PDB entry 7FF9 | X-ray diffraction, 2.40 A resolution | chains A and B

[Chain A (and B)]
Protein: cAMP-activated global transcriptional regulator Vfr
Source organism: Pseudomonas aeruginosa PAO1
Notes: chain B of this document is another copy of the same molecule, construct and numbering; everything in this record applies to it too
UniProtKB: P55222 (VFR_PSEAE); residue numbers follow UniProt; this construct covers 5-214
Sequence (210 residues; row label = number of the first residue in the row):
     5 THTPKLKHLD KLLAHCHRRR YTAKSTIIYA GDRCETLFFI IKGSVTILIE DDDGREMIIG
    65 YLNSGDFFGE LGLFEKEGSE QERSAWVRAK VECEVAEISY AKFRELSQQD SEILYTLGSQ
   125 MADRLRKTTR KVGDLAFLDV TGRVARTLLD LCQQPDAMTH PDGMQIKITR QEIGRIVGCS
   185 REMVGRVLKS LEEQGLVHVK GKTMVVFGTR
Disordered / not traced: 5-12, 80-82, 213-214 (chain B: 5-12, 81-83, 204-205, 213-214)
Bound ions: gold ion site 1 near Cys20 (its only coordinating residue here); gold ion site 2 near Cys38 (its only coordinating residue here); gold ion site 3 near Cys156 (its only coordinating residue here); gold ion site 4 near Cys183 (its only coordinating residue here)
Small-molecule neighbours: adenosine-3',5'-cyclic-monophosphate (CMP): Ile32, Ile51, Ile63, Phe72, Gly73, Glu74, Leu75, Gly76, Arg87, Ser88, Ala89, Val91, Tyr104, Arg128, Thr132
Swiss-Prot annotation at these positions:
  - DNA-binding region: Arg174 to Lys193 (H-T-H motif)
  - binding site (3',5'-cyclic AMP): Arg59, Glu60, Gly73 to Leu75, Arg87, Ser88, Thr132, Thr133, Arg179, Arg185
From the paper describing this entry:
  - gold ion coordination: Cys20, Cys38
  - conformationally variable residues (side-chain flip): Cys38

[How chain A and chain B interact]
Residue-residue contacts - 70 pairs, chain A then chain B:
  Ile53(A) with Thr133(B); Gly137(B)
  Asp55(A) with Gly137(B); Phe141(B)
  Asp56(A) with Gly137(B)
  Arg59(A) with Phe141(B)
  Met61(A) with Val136(B), hydrophobic; Gly137(B); Ala140(B), hydrophobic; Phe141(B), hydrophobic
  Ile63(A) with Thr133(B); Val136(B), hydrophobic
  Leu75(A) with Ala126(B); Leu129(B), hydrophobic; Arg130(B)
  Phe78(A) with Tyr119(B), hydrophobic; Gly122(B); Ser123(B)
  Glu79(A) with Ser123(B)
  Gln85(A) with Arg130(B), hydrogen bond
  Ser88(A) with Arg130(B)
  Arg108(A) with Tyr119(B)
  Ser111(A) with Tyr119(B), hydrogen bond
  Gln112(A) with Ser115(B), hydrogen bond; Glu116(B), hydrogen bond; Tyr119(B), hydrogen bond
  Ser115(A) with Gln112(B), hydrogen bond
  Leu118(A) with Tyr119(B), hydrophobic
  Tyr119(A) with Phe78(B); Arg108(B); Ser111(B), hydrogen bond; Gln112(B), hydrogen bond; Leu118(B)
  Gly122(A) with Phe78(B); Met125(B)
  Ser123(A) with Phe78(B)
  Ala126(A) with Leu75(B); Met125(B)
  Arg128(A) with Leu129(B)
  Leu129(A) with Leu75(B), hydrophobic; Arg128(B); Leu129(B); Thr132(B)
  Arg130(A) with Leu75(B); Gln85(B), hydrogen bond; Ser88(B)
  Thr132(A) with Leu129(B); Thr132(B); Thr133(B); Val136(B)
  Thr133(A) with Thr132(B)
  Lys135(A) with Val136(B)
  Val136(A) with Met61(B), hydrophobic; Ile63(B), hydrophobic; Val136(B), hydrophobic; Leu139(B), hydrophobic
  Gly137(A) with Ile53(B)
  Leu139(A) with Val136(B), hydrophobic; Arg147(B), hydrogen bond (backbone-side chain)
  Ala140(A) with Arg59(B); Met61(B), hydrophobic; Arg147(B)
  Phe141(A) with Ile53(B), hydrophobic; Asp55(B); Arg59(B); Met61(B), hydrophobic; Gly182(B)
  Arg147(A) with Arg147(B)
  Gly182(A) with Phe141(B)
  Cys183(A) with Phe141(B)
Other interface residues (no listed pair), chain A (37 interface residues in all): Glu60, Met125, Gly178
Other interface residues (no listed pair), chain B (37 interface residues in all): Glu54, Glu74, Lys135, Leu142, Val181

[Summary]
Chain A and chain B each contribute 37 residues to their interface; the contacts include 10 hydrogen bonds.
Polar pairs include Gln85(A)-Arg130(B), Ser111(A)-Tyr119(B) and Gln112(A)-Ser115(B). Chain A binds
adenosine-3',5'-cyclic-monophosphate. UniProt lists 11 residues binding 3',5'-cyclic AMP on chain A. The paper
reports gold ion coordination by Cys20(A) and Cys38(A); conformational variability at Cys38(A).
Both chains are cAMP-activated global transcriptional regulator Vfr (Pseudomonas aeruginosa PAO1). Entry 7FF9
(Pseudomonas aeruginosa Virulence Factor Regulator with cAMP ligand and Cl(triethylphosphine)gold(I)) was
determined by X-ray diffraction together with 7FEW, 7FF0 and 7FF8 from the same study.
